Entry 2C93 (X-ray diffraction, 2.20 A resolution); this record covers chains B and I of the 3 polymer chains in the assembly.

Chain B:
Protein: Thrombin heavy chain
Organism: Homo sapiens
Notes: EC 3.4.21.5; fragment: fragment alpha thrombin, residues 364-622
Reference sequence: P00734 (THRB_HUMAN); the construct lacks a stretch of the UniProt sequence and is renumbered around it, so the offset changes along the chain: 16-37 = UniProt 364-385; 38-60 = UniProt 387-409; 61-77 = UniProt 419-435; 78-97 = UniProt 437-456; 8 more segments
Amino-acid sequence (259 residues; each row starts with the number of its first residue; note: 1 number in that range is skipped by the numbering (no residue carries it; nothing is unmodelled there); a row labelled like 60A-60I holds insertion residues (60A, then the next letters in order)):
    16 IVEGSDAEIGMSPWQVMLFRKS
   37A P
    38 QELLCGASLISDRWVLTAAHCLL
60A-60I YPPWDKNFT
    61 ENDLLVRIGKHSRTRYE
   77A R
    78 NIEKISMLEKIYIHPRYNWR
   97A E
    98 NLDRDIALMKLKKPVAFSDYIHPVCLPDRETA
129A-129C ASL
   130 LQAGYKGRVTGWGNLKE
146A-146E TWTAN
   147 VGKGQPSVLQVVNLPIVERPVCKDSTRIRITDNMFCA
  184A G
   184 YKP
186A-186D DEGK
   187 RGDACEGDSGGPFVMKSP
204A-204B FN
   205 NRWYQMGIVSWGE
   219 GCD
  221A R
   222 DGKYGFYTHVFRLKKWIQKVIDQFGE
Unresolved in the structure: 146A-146E, 147-149
UniProt features mapped onto this chain:
  - region: Ala183 to Val200 (High affinity receptor-binding region which is also known as the TP508 peptide)
  - active site (Charge relay system): His57, Asp102, Ser195
  - glycosylation: Asn60G (N-linked (GlcNAc...) (complex) asparagine)
Disulfide bonds: Cys42-Cys58, Cys168-Cys182, Cys191-Cys220
Metal / ion sites: Na+: Arg221A, Lys224
Residues lining bound ligands: inhibitor of thrombin (C4M; N-[(2R,3S)-3-amino-2-hydroxy-4-phenylbutyl]-4-methoxy-2,3,6-trimethylbenzenesulfonamide): His57, Tyr60A, Trp60D, Trp96, Glu97A, Asn98, Leu99, Ile174, Glu192, Ser195, Ser214, Trp215, Gly216, Glu217

Chain I:
Protein: Hirudin variant-2
Organism: Hirudo medicinalis
Notes: fragment: peptide fragment of hirugen, residues 61-72
Reference sequence: P09945 (ITH3_HIRME); residues 54-65 here correspond to UniProt positions 61-72 (UniProt number = residue number + 7)
Amino-acid sequence (12 residues; each row starts with the number of its first residue):
    54 GDFEEIPEEYLQ
Unresolved in the structure: 54
Modified positions: Tyr63 (o-sulfo-l-tyrosine; TYS)
UniProt features mapped onto this chain:
  - region: Asp55 to Gln65 (Interaction with fibrinogen-binding exosite of thrombin)
  - modified residue: Tyr63 (Sulfotyrosine)

Interface between chain B and chain I:
Residue-residue contacts (23):
  Phe34(B) - Phe56(I)  hydrophobic
  Lys36(B) - Leu64(I)
  Gln38(B) - Phe56(I)
  Gln38(B) - Glu57(I)
  Gln38(B) - Ile59(I)
  Gln38(B) - Leu64(I)
  Leu40(B) - Phe56(I)
  Leu65(B) - Ile59(I)  hydrophobic
  Leu65(B) - Tyr63(I)
  Arg67(B) - Ile59(I)
  Arg73(B) - Asp55(I)  salt bridge
  Arg73(B) - Phe56(I)
  Thr74(B) - Asp55(I)
  Thr74(B) - Phe56(I)
  Thr74(B) - Glu57(I)  hydrogen bond (backbone-backbone)
  Arg75(B) - Glu57(I)
  Tyr76(B) - Glu57(I)  hydrogen bond (backbone-side chain)
  Tyr76(B) - Glu58(I)
  Tyr76(B) - Pro60(I)
  Tyr76(B) - Tyr63(I)
  Glu80(B) - Tyr63(I)
  Lys81(B) - Tyr63(I)
  Ile82(B) - Tyr63(I)
Also at the interface, not in a pair above, chain B (16 interface residues in all): Met32, Glu39, Met84

Overview:
16 residues of chain B face 8 of chain I across their interface, with 2 hydrogen bonds and 1 salt bridge.
Polar pairs include Arg73(B)-Asp55(I), Tyr76(B)-Glu57(I) and Thr74(B)-Glu57(I). Bound to chain B: inhibitor of
thrombin. Curated annotation (UniProt) lists 3 active-site residues on chain B.
Chain B is Thrombin heavy chain (Homo sapiens) and chain I is Hirudin variant-2 (Hirudo medicinalis); the
structure, thrombin inhibitors, was determined by X-ray diffraction together with 2C8W, 2C8X, 2C8Y, 2C8Z and
2C90 from the same study.
